8PHE - chains A and B of the 4 polymer chains in the assembly; structure by electron microscopy, 3.10 A resolution.

Chain A (and B):
Protein: Complex I assembly factor ACAD9, mitochondrial
From: Homo sapiens
Notes: EC 1.3.8.-; chain B of this document is another copy of the same molecule, construct and numbering; everything in this record applies to it too
UniProtKB: Q9H845 (ACAD9_HUMAN); numbering as in UniProt (aligned over 38-621)
Amino-acid sequence (591 residues; each row starts with the number of its first residue):
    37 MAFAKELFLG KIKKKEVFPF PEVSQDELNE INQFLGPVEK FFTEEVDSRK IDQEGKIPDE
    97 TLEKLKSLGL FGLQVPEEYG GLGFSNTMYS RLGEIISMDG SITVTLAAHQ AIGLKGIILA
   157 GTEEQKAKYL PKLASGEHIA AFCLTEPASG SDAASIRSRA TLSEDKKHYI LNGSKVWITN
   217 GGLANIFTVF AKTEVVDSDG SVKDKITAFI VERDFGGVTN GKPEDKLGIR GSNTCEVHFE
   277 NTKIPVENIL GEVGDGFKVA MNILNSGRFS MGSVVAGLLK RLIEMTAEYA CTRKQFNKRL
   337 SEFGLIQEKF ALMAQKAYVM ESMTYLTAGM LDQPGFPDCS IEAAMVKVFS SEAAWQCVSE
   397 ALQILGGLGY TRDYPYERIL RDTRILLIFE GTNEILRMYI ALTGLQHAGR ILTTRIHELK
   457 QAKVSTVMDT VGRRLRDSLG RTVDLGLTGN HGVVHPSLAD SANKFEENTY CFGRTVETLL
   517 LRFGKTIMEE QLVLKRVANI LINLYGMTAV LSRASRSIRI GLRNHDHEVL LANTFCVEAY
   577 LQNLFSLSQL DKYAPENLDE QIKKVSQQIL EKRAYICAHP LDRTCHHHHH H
Disordered / not traced: 37, 454-486, 622-627
Differences from the reference sequence: initiating methionine (37); expression tag (622-627)
UniProt features mapped onto this chain:
  - active site: E426 (Proton acceptor)
  - modified residue: K41 (N6-acetyllysine), K92 (N6-succinyllysine), T478 (Phosphothreonine), K521 (N6-acetyllysine)
Reported in the primary citation:
  - self-association interface (contacts with another copy of this molecule); pairs are residue here / residue on that copy: D188-N333 (hydrogen bond), K600
  - conformationally variable residues (loop rearrangement): F178 to R195
  - mutagenesis - A184S: unchanged binding to Evolutionarily conserved signaling intermediate in Toll pathway, mitochondrial
  - mutagenesis - A184S: unchanged catalytic activity on palmitoyl-CoA (C16:0)

How chain A and chain B interact:
Contacting residue pairs - 210 pairs, chain A then chain B:
  F56(A) with P616(B), hydrophobic
  E58(A) with R619(B)
  V59(A) with L617(B), hydrophobic; R619(B)
  Q61(A) with R619(B), hydrogen bond
  L64(A) with L617(B); R619(B)
  T123(A) with L617(B)
  M124(A) with L617(B), hydrophobic
  R127(A) with H615(B)
  E130(A) with H615(B), salt bridge
  A184(A) with R329(B)
  S187(A) with K330(B)
  D188(A) with K330(B); Q331(B); F332(B), hydrogen bond (side chain-backbone); N333(B), hydrogen bond (side chain-backbone)
  A189(A) with R329(B); K330(B), hydrogen bond (backbone-backbone)
  A190(A) with F332(B), hydrophobic
  W213(A) with G403(B); T407(B)
  D261(A) with T407(B); R408(B), hydrogen bond (backbone-backbone); D409(B)
  K262(A) with Y406(B)
  L263(A) with Y406(B), hydrogen bond (backbone-backbone); E413(B); L416(B), hydrophobic; R417(B)
  G264(A) with Y406(B), hydrogen bond (backbone-side chain)
  I265(A) with Y406(B)
  K316(A) with Y611(B)
  I319(A) with I605(B), hydrophobic
  E320(A) with R609(B); A610(B)
  A323(A) with R609(B)
  E324(A) with R609(B), salt bridge
  C327(A) with L606(B); R609(B)
  T328(A) with R609(B)
  R329(A) with A184(B); A189(B)
  K330(A) with S187(B); D188(B); A189(B), hydrogen bond (backbone-backbone)
  Q331(A) with D188(B)
  F332(A) with D188(B), hydrogen bond (backbone-side chain); A190(B), hydrophobic
  N333(A) with D188(B), hydrogen bond (backbone-side chain)
  S337(A) with L606(B)
  F339(A) with Q527(B)
  G340(A) with Q527(B), hydrogen bond (backbone-side chain); L528(B)
  L341(A) with E430(B); M434(B), hydrophobic; Q527(B), hydrogen bond (backbone-side chain); L528(B), hydrophobic; K531(B)
  Q343(A) with S602(B); L606(B)
  E344(A) with L528(B); K531(B); I598(B)
  K345(A) with E430(B), salt bridge
  F346(A) with L606(B), hydrophobic
  A347(A) with I598(B), hydrophobic
  A350(A) with I605(B), hydrophobic; Y611(B)
  Y354(A) with Y611(B)
  Y361(A) with H615(B), hydrogen bond; P616(B), hydrophobic; L617(B), hydrophobic
  W391(A) with W391(B), hydrophobic; S395(B), hydrogen bond
  S395(A) with W391(B), hydrogen bond; R420(B), hydrogen bond (backbone-side chain)
  L398(A) with R420(B)
  Q399(A) with R420(B); L423(B), hydrogen bond (side chain-backbone); I424(B); T428(B); N429(B); E430(B), hydrogen bond
  G402(A) with I424(B)
  G403(A) with W213(B); I424(B)
  Y406(A) with K262(B); L263(B), hydrogen bond (backbone-backbone); G264(B), hydrogen bond (side chain-backbone); I265(B); R417(B), hydrogen bond (side chain-backbone); D418(B); R420(B); I421(B)
  T407(A) with D261(B)
  R408(A) with D261(B), hydrogen bond (backbone-backbone); K262(B); L263(B); R266(B)
  E413(A) with L263(B)
  L416(A) with L263(B), hydrophobic
  R417(A) with L263(B); Y406(B), hydrogen bond (backbone-side chain)
  D418(A) with Y406(B)
  R420(A) with S395(B), hydrogen bond (side chain-backbone); L398(B); Q399(B); Y406(B)
  I421(A) with Y406(B)
  L423(A) with Q399(B), hydrogen bond (backbone-side chain)
  I424(A) with Q399(B); G402(B); G403(B)
  T428(A) with Q399(B)
  N429(A) with Q399(B)
  E430(A) with L341(B); K345(B), salt bridge; Q399(B), hydrogen bond
  M434(A) with L341(B), hydrophobic
  Q527(A) with F339(B); G340(B); L341(B)
  L528(A) with E344(B)
  K531(A) with E344(B)
  R549(A) with C613(B); A614(B), hydrogen bond (side chain-backbone); P616(B)
  R552(A) with P616(B); D618(B), hydrogen bond (side chain-backbone)
  I556(A) with T620(B)
  L558(A) with D618(B)
  R559(A) with D618(B), salt bridge
  N560(A) with I612(B)
  H563(A) with V601(B); Q604(B); I605(B); C613(B), hydrogen bond
  E564(A) with C613(B); A614(B)
  L566(A) with Q597(B); K600(B); V601(B), hydrophobic; Q604(B)
  L567(A) with V601(B), hydrophobic; C613(B), hydrophobic
  T570(A) with L594(B); Q597(B)
  V573(A) with L594(B), hydrophobic
  L577(A) with F581(B), hydrophobic; E592(B)
  F581(A) with L577(B), hydrophobic
  E592(A) with L577(B)
  L594(A) with T570(B); V573(B), hydrophobic
  Q597(A) with L566(B); T570(B)
  I598(A) with E344(B); A347(B), hydrophobic; T570(B)
  K600(A) with L566(B)
  V601(A) with H563(B); L566(B), hydrophobic; L567(B), hydrophobic
  S602(A) with Q343(B)
  Q604(A) with H563(B); L566(B)
  I605(A) with I319(B), hydrophobic; A350(B), hydrophobic; H563(B)
  L606(A) with C327(B), hydrophobic; S337(B); Q343(B); F346(B), hydrophobic
  R609(A) with I319(B); C327(B); T328(B)
  A610(A) with E320(B)
  Y611(A) with K316(B); A350(B); Y354(B)
  I612(A) with N560(B); H563(B)
  C613(A) with R549(B); H563(B); E564(B); L567(B), hydrophobic
  A614(A) with R549(B), hydrogen bond (backbone-side chain); L558(B), hydrophobic; R559(B); E564(B)
  H615(A) with R127(B); E130(B), salt bridge; Y361(B), hydrogen bond
  P616(A) with F56(B), hydrophobic; Y361(B), hydrophobic; R549(B); R552(B)
  L617(A) with V59(B), hydrophobic; L64(B); T123(B); Y361(B), hydrophobic
  D618(A) with R552(B), hydrogen bond (backbone-side chain); L558(B); R559(B), salt bridge
  R619(A) with E58(B), salt bridge; V59(B), hydrogen bond (side chain-backbone); Q61(B), hydrogen bond
  T620(A) with I556(B); L558(B)
Interface residues without a listed pair, chain A (114 interface residues in all): R266, I342, A353, E357, E396, D409, I431, G557, K599, Q603
Interface residues without a listed pair, chain B (117 interface residues in all): S60, M124, E260, A323, E324, I342, A353, E357, E396, I431, G557, E574, K599, Q603

Summary:
114 residues of chain A and 117 residues of chain B are in contact; the contacts include 34 hydrogen bonds and
8 salt bridges. Among the polar pairs are E130(A)-H615(B), E324(A)-R609(B) and K345(A)-E430(B). From the
paper: A184S of chain A leaves binding to Evolutionarily conserved signaling intermediate in Toll pathway,
mitochondrial unchanged; conformational variability at F178(A).
Chain A and chain B are both Complex I assembly factor ACAD9, mitochondrial (Homo sapiens); the structure,
ACAD9-WT in complex with ECSIT-CTER, was determined by electron microscopy (same publication as 8PHF).
